8C2I - chains A and E of the 8 polymer chains in the assembly; structure by electron microscopy, 2.70 A resolution.

== Chain A ==
Name: Isoform Flip of Glutamate receptor 1
Organism: Rattus norvegicus
Reference sequence: P19490 (GRIA1_RAT), isoform P19490-2; the construct has insertions or renumbered stretches relative to UniProt, so the offset changes along the chain: -25 to -7 = UniProt 1-19; 2-889 = UniProt 20-907
Chain sequence (915 residues; numbered -25 to 889; the number before each row is that of its first residue; numbers below 1 keep their minus sign (Met-25 is residue -25)):
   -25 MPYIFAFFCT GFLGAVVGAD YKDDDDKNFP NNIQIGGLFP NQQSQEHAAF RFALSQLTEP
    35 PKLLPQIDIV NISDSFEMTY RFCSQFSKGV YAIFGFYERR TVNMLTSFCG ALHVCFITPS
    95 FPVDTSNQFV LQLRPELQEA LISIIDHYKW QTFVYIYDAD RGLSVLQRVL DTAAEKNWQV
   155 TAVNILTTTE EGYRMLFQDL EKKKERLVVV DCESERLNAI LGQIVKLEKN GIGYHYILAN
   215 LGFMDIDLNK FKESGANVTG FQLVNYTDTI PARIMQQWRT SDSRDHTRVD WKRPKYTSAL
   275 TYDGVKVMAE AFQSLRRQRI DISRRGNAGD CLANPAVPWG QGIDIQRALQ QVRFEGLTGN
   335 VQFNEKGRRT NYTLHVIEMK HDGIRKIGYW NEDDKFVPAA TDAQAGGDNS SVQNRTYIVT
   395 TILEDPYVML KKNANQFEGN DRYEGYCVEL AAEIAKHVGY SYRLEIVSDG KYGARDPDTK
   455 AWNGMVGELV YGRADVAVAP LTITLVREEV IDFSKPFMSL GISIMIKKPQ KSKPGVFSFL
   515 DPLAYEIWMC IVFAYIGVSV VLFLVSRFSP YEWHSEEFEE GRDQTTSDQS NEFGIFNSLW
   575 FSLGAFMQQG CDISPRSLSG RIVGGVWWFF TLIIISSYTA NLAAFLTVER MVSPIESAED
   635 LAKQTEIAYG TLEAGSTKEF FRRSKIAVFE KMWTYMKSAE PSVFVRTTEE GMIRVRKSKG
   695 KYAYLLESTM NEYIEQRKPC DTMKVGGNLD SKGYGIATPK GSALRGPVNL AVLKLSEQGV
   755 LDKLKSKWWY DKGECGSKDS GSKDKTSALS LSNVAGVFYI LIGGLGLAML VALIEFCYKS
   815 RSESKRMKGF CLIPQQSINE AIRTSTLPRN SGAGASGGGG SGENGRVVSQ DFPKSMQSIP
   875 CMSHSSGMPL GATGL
Disordered / not traced: -25 to 505, 546-565, 627-779, 816-889
Construct notes: insertion (-6 to 1)
Curated features (UniProtKB/Swiss-Prot):
  - motif: Ala886 to Leu889 (PDZ-binding)
  - binding site (L-glutamate): Pro474, Thr476, Arg481, Ser650, Thr651, Glu701
  - modified residue (Phosphoserine): Ser627, Ser692, Ser831, Ser845
  - lipidation (S-palmitoyl cysteine): Cys585, Cys811
  - glycosylation (N-linked (GlcNAc...) asparagine): Asn45, Asn231, Asn239, Asn345, Asn383, Asn388

== Chain E ==
Name: Voltage-dependent calcium channel gamma-3 subunit
Organism: Rattus norvegicus
Reference sequence: Q8VHX0 (CCG3_RAT); numbering as in UniProt (aligned over 2-315)
Chain sequence (314 residues; row label = number of the first residue in the row):
     2 RMCDRGIQML ITTVGAFAAF SLMTIAVGTD YWLYSRGVCR TKSTSDNETS RKNEEVMTHS
    62 GLWRTCCLEG AFRGVCKKID HFPEDADYEQ DTAEYLLRAV RASSVFPILS VTLLFFGGLC
   122 VAASEFHRSR HSVILSAGIF FVSAGLSNII GIIVYISANA GDPGQRDSKK SYSYGWSFYF
   182 GAFSFIIAEI VGVVAVHIYI EKHQQLRARS HSELLKKSTF ARLPPYRYRF RRRSSSRSTE
   242 PRSRDLSPIS KGFHTIPSTD ISMFTLSRDP SKLTMGTLLN SDRDHAFLQF HNSTPKEFKE
   302 SLHNNPANRR TTPV
Disordered / not traced: 2-4, 42-54, 85-91, 163-171, 210-315
Cystine bridges: Cys40-Cys68, Cys67-Cys77
Curated features (UniProtKB/Swiss-Prot):
  - modified residue: Ser248 (Phosphoserine)

== Interface between chain A and chain E ==
Contacting residue pairs (10):
  Lys507(A) - Ser158(E)
  Lys507(A) - Gly162(E)
  Leu785(A) - Ile157(E)  hydrophobic
  Ser786(A) - Ser158(E)
  Phe792(A) - Ile154(E)  hydrophobic
  Tyr793(A) - Ile154(E)  hydrophobic
  Tyr793(A) - Val155(E)
  Ile796(A) - Ile151(E)  hydrophobic
  Met803(A) - Val143(E)  hydrophobic
  Met803(A) - Ser144(E)
Other interface residues (no listed pair), chain A (9 interface residues in all): Ala789, Leu799
Other interface residues (no listed pair), chain E (13 interface residues in all): Glu95, Ile140, Leu147, Ile150, Ala161

== Overview ==
9 residues of chain A face 13 of chain E across their interface. From UniProt: 6 L-glutamate-binding residues
on chain A.
Chain A is Isoform Flip of Glutamate receptor 1 and chain E is Voltage-dependent calcium channel gamma-3
subunit, both from Rattus norvegicus; the structure, Transmembrane domain of resting state homomeric GluA1
AMPA receptor in complex with TARP gamma 3, was determined by electron microscopy (same publication as 8C1P,
8C1Q, 8C1R, 8C1S, 8C2H, 8P3Q and 9 further entries).
